PDB entry 7KAN | electron microscopy, 3.70 A resolution | chains D and E of the 6 polymer chains in the assembly

== Chain D ==
Molecule: Protein transport protein Sec63
Organism: Thermomyces lanuginosus
Sequence (719 residues; row label = number of the first residue in the row; numbers below 1 keep their minus sign (Gly-14 is residue -14)):
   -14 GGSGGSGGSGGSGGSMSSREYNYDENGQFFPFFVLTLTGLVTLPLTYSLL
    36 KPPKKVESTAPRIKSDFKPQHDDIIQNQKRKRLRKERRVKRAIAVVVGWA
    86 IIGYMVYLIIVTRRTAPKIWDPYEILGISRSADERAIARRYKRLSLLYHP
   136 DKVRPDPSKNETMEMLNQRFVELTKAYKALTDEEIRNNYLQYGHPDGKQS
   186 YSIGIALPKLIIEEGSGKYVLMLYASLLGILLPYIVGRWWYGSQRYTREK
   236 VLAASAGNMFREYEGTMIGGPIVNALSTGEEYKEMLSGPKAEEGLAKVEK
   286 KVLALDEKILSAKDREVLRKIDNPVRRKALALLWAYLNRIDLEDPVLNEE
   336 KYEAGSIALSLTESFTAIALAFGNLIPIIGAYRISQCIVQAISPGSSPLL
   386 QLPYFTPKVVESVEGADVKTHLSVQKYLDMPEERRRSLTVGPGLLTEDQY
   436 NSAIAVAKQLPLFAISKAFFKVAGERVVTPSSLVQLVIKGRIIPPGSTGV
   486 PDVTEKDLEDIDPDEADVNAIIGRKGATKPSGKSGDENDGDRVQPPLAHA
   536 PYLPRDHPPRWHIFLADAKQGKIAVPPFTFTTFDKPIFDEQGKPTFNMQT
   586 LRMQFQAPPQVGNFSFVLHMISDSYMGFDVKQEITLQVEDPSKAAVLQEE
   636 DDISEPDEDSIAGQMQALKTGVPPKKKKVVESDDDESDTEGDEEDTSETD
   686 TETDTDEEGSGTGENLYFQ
Not modelled in the structure: -14 to 4, 36-44, 98-184, 481-526, 571-579, 626-704

== Chain E ==
Molecule: Protein transport protein Sec66/Sec71
Organism: Thermomyces lanuginosus
Sequence (243 residues; each row starts with the number of its first residue):
     1 MDWLTLVVPFAYLGVLIGCLATFSSLYRRRKAAKAASLEPWFPPHLQRDI
    51 YHSLLHLDQQQQNEKKTRVPETVLKAALLRRAAEDIKRVMAIREQKQALA
   101 LLLQRGSVGDELWQRFLRAEKEMEDEVRDVVAEANSYAPNWGQVIFQSAR
   151 EMDANATYRARMEEYQATVAEERAWWDKKRASIQEGFMKELDAEKERPAT
   201 AASTATNTTSTTSDDDAVLVEAEKEGTSSPAPGKKKKKGKKGS
Not modelled in the structure: 1-2, 62-67, 181-243

== Chain D / chain E interface ==
Contacting residue pairs (12):
  Thr232(D) - Gly106(E)
  Thr232(D) - Ser107(E)
  Arg233(D) - Arg105(E)  hydrogen bond (side chain-backbone)
  Arg233(D) - Gly106(E)
  Glu234(D) - Ser107(E)
  Ala238(D) - Gly109(E)
  Ala241(D) - Ser107(E)
  Arg246(D) - Trp41(E)  hydrogen bond (side chain-backbone)
  Ala356(D) - Leu102(E)  hydrophobic
  Phe357(D) - Ala98(E)  hydrophobic
  Asp402(D) - Trp175(E)
  Lys404(D) - Trp175(E)
Other interface residues (no listed pair), chain D (14 interface residues in all): Gln229, Gly242, Phe245, Ile353
Other interface residues (no listed pair), chain E (14 interface residues in all): Glu94, Gln95, Leu99, Asp110, Leu112, Arg115

== Summary ==
Chain D and chain E each contribute 14 residues to their interface; the contacts include 2 hydrogen bonds.
Polar contacts include Arg233(D)-Arg105(E) and Arg246(D)-Trp41(E).
Chain D is Protein transport protein Sec63 and chain E is Protein transport protein Sec66/Sec71, both from
Thermomyces lanuginosus; the structure, Cryo-EM structure of the Sec complex from T. lanuginosus,
Sec62-lacking mutant (Delta Sec62), was determined by electron microscopy (same publication as 7KAH, 7KAI,
7KAJ, 7KAK, 7KAL, 7KAM and 8 further entries).
